2P7M - chains A and B; structure by X-ray diffraction, 1.85 A resolution.

== Chain A (and B) ==
Name: Glyoxalase family protein
Organism: Listeria monocytogenes
Notes: chain B of this document is another copy of the same molecule, construct and numbering; everything in this record applies to it too
Reference sequence: Q71YW5 (Q71YW5_LISMF); residue numbers follow UniProt; this construct covers 1-133
Sequence (133 residues; each row starts with the number of its first residue):
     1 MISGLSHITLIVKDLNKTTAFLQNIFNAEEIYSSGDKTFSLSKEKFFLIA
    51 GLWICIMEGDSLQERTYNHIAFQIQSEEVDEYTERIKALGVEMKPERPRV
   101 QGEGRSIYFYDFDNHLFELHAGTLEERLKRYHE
Not modelled in the structure: 35-38, 132-133 (chain B: 95-102, 131-133)
From the paper describing this entry:
  - mutagenesis - E44A: abolished catalytic activity
  - mutagenesis - E44D, E44T: decreased catalytic activity
  - catalytic residues: Glu44
  - catalytic residues: Thr9 (proposed by the authors, not directly observed)

== Interface between chain A and chain B ==
Residue-residue contacts (93):
  Met1(A) - Asn27(B)
  Met1(A) - Glu78(B)
  Met1(A) - Tyr82(B)  hydrogen bond (backbone-side chain)
  Ile2(A) - Ala50(B)
  Ile2(A) - Phe72(B)  hydrophobic
  Ile2(A) - Gln73(B)
  Ile2(A) - Ile74(B)  hydrophobic
  Ile2(A) - Tyr82(B)
  Ile2(A) - Leu119(B)  hydrophobic
  Ser3(A) - Ala50(B)
  Ser3(A) - Gln73(B)  hydrogen bond (backbone-backbone)
  Ser3(A) - Ile74(B)
  Ser3(A) - Gln75(B)  hydrogen bond
  Gly4(A) - Ala50(B)
  Gly4(A) - Phe72(B)
  Gly4(A) - Gln73(B)  hydrogen bond (backbone-backbone)
  Leu5(A) - Leu5(B)  hydrophobic
  Leu5(A) - Leu52(B)  hydrophobic
  Leu5(A) - Ile70(B)  hydrophobic
  Leu5(A) - Ala71(B)
  Ser6(A) - Ala71(B)  hydrogen bond (backbone-backbone)
  Ser6(A) - Phe72(B)
  Ser6(A) - Gln73(B)
  Ser6(A) - His120(B)
  Ser6(A) - Leu124(B)
  His7(A) - Ile70(B)
  His7(A) - Ala71(B)  hydrogen bond (backbone-backbone)
  His7(A) - Glu118(B)  salt bridge
  His7(A) - Leu124(B)
  Ile8(A) - His69(B)
  Thr9(A) - Asn68(B)
  Thr9(A) - His69(B)  hydrogen bond (backbone-backbone)
  Leu10(A) - Asn68(B)
  Ile11(A) - Tyr67(B)  hydrophobic
  Ile11(A) - Asn68(B)  hydrogen bond (backbone-side chain)
  Phe26(A) - Ile2(B)  hydrophobic
  Asn27(A) - Met1(B)
  Ile31(A) - Leu128(B)  hydrophobic
  Tyr32(A) - Leu128(B)  hydrophobic
  Ala50(A) - Ile2(B)
  Ala50(A) - Gly4(B)
  Leu52(A) - Leu5(B)  hydrophobic
  Trp53(A) - Leu124(B)  hydrophobic
  Trp53(A) - Glu125(B)
  Trp53(A) - Leu128(B)  hydrophobic
  Met57(A) - Tyr67(B)  hydrophobic
  Gln63(A) - Leu62(B)
  Gln63(A) - Glu64(B)
  Gln63(A) - Thr66(B)  hydrogen bond
  Glu64(A) - Leu62(B)
  Glu64(A) - Gln63(B)  hydrogen bond (side chain-backbone)
  Thr66(A) - Leu62(B)
  Tyr67(A) - Thr9(B)
  Tyr67(A) - Ile11(B)  hydrophobic
  Tyr67(A) - Met57(B)  hydrophobic
  Asn68(A) - Thr9(B)
  Asn68(A) - Leu10(B)
  Asn68(A) - Ile11(B)  hydrogen bond (side chain-backbone)
  Asn68(A) - Leu62(B)
  Asn68(A) - His115(B)  hydrogen bond
  His69(A) - Ile8(B)
  His69(A) - Thr9(B)  hydrogen bond (backbone-backbone)
  Ile70(A) - Leu5(B)  hydrophobic
  Ile70(A) - His7(B)
  Ala71(A) - Leu5(B)
  Ala71(A) - Ser6(B)  hydrogen bond (backbone-backbone)
  Ala71(A) - His7(B)  hydrogen bond (backbone-backbone)
  Phe72(A) - Ile2(B)  hydrophobic
  Phe72(A) - Gly4(B)
  Phe72(A) - Ser6(B)
  Gln73(A) - Ile2(B)
  Gln73(A) - Ser3(B)  hydrogen bond (backbone-backbone)
  Gln73(A) - Gly4(B)  hydrogen bond (backbone-backbone)
  Gln73(A) - Ser6(B)
  Ile74(A) - Ile2(B)  hydrophobic
  Gln75(A) - Ser3(B)
  Glu78(A) - Met1(B)  hydrogen bond (side chain-backbone)
  Tyr82(A) - Met1(B)
  Tyr82(A) - Ile2(B)  hydrogen bond (side chain-backbone)
  Arg97(A) - Met57(B)
  His115(A) - Asn68(B)  hydrogen bond
  Glu118(A) - His7(B)  salt bridge
  His120(A) - Ser6(B)  hydrogen bond
  His120(A) - His7(B)
  Leu124(A) - Ile31(B)  hydrophobic
  Leu124(A) - Trp53(B)
  Arg127(A) - Tyr32(B)  hydrogen bond
  Arg127(A) - Glu44(B)  salt bridge
  Arg127(A) - Phe46(B)
  Leu128(A) - Ile31(B)
  Leu128(A) - Tyr32(B)  hydrophobic
  Tyr131(A) - Ile31(B)
  Tyr131(A) - Tyr32(B)  hydrophobic
Interface residues without a listed pair, chain A (46 interface residues in all): Phe46, Ser61, Leu62, Leu119, Thr123
Interface residues without a listed pair, chain B (47 interface residues in all): Phe26, Leu48, Ile49, Ser61, Arg130

== In short ==
46 residues of chain A face 47 of chain B across their interface, with 22 hydrogen bonds and 3 salt bridges.
Among the polar pairs are His7(A)-Glu118(B), Arg127(A)-Glu44(B) and Met1(A)-Tyr82(B). The paper reports
catalytic residues Glu44(A) and Thr9(A); E44D and E44T of chain A reduce catalytic activity.
Both chains are Glyoxalase family protein (Listeria monocytogenes). Entry 2P7M (Crystal structure of
monoclinic form of genomically encoded fosfomycin resistance protein, FosX, from Listeria monocytogenes at
...) was determined by X-ray diffraction, deposited together with 2P7K, 2P7L, 2P7O, 2P7P and 2P7Q.
